PDB entry 3QJL | X-ray diffraction, 2.70 A resolution | chains A and B of the 4 polymer chains in the assembly

== Chain A (and B) ==
Name: Putative uncharacterized protein PH0350
Source organism: Pyrococcus horikoshii
Notes: chain B of this document is another copy of the same molecule, construct and numbering; everything in this record applies to it too
UniProtKB: O58088 (O58088_PYRHO); numbering as in UniProt (aligned over 1-239)
Amino-acid sequence (243 residues; row label = number of the first residue in the row; numbers below 1 keep their minus sign (His-3 is residue -3)):
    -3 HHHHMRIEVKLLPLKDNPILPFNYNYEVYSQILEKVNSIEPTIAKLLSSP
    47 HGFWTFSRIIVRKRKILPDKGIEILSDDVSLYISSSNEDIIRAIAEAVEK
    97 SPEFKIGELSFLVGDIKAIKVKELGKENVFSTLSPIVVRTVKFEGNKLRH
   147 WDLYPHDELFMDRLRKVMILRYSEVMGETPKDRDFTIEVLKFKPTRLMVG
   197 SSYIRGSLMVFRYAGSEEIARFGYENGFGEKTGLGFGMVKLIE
Disordered / not traced: -3 to -1
Construct notes: expression tag (-3 to 0)

== Interface between chain A and chain B ==
Residue-residue contacts - 12 pairs, chain A then chain B:
  Lys61(A) with Glu239(B)
  Ile62(A) with Leu186(B)
  Pro64(A) with Glu184(B); Val185(B); Leu186(B), hydrophobic
  Glu184(A) with Pro64(B)
  Val185(A) with Pro64(B)
  Leu186(A) with Ile62(B); Pro64(B), hydrophobic
  Phe188(A) with Lys189(B)
  Lys189(A) with Phe188(B), hydrogen bond (side chain-backbone)
  Glu239(A) with Lys61(B)
Also at the interface, not in a pair above, chain A (10 interface residues in all): Lys187
Also at the interface, not in a pair above, chain B (10 interface residues in all): Lys187

== Overview ==
Chain A and chain B each contribute 10 residues to their interface; the contacts include 1 hydrogen bond. Its
one hydrogen-bonded contact is Lys189(A)-Phe188(B).
Both chains are Putative uncharacterized protein PH0350 (Pyrococcus horikoshii). Entry 3QJL (One RAMP protein
binding different RNA substrates) was determined by X-ray diffraction.
